PDB entry 1UM9 | X-ray diffraction, 2.20 A resolution | chains A and B of the 4 polymer chains in the assembly

# Chain A
Protein: 2-oxo acid dehydrogenase alpha subunit
From: Thermus thermophilus
Notes: EC 1.2.4.4
UniProt: P84129 (P84129_THETH); residues 1-367 here = UniProt positions 1-367
Sequence (367 residues; row label = number of the first residue in the row):
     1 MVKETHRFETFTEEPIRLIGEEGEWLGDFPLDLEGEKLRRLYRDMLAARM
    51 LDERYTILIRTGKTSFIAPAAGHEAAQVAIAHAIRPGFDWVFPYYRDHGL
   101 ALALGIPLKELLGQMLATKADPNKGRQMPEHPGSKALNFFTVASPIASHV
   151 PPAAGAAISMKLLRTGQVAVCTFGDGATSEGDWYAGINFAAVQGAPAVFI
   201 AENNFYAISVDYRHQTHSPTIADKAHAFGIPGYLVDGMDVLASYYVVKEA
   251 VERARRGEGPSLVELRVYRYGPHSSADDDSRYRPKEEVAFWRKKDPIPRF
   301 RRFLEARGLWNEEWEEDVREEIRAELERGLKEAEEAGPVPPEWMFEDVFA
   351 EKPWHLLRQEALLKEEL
Disordered / not traced: 1-5, 206-218, 274-291

# Chain B
Protein: 2-oxo acid dehydrogenase beta subunit
From: Thermus thermophilus
Notes: EC 1.2.4.4
UniProt: P84130 (P84130_THETH); residue numbers follow UniProt; this construct covers 1-324
Sequence (324 residues; row label = number of the first residue in the row):
     1 MALMTMVQALNRALDEEMAKDPRVVVLGEDVGKRGGVFLVTEGLLQKYGP
    51 DRVMDTPLSEAAIVGAALGMAAHGLRPVAEIQFADYIFPGFDQLVSQVAK
   101 LRYRSGGQFTAPLVVRMPSGGGVRGGHHHSQSPEAHFVHTAGLKVVAVST
   151 PYDAKGLLKAAIRDEDPVVFLEPKRLYRSVKEEVPEEDYTLPIGKAALRR
   201 EGKDLTLICYGTVMPEVLQAAAELAKAGVSAEVLDLRTLMPWDYEAVMNS
   251 VAKTGRVVLVSDAPRHASFVSEVAATIAEDLLDMLLAPPIRVTGFDTPYP
   301 YAQDKLYLPTVTRILNAAKRALDY
Disordered / not traced: 1

# Interface between chain A and chain B
Residue-residue contacts - 91 pairs, chain A then chain B:
  Trp-90(A) / Ala-72(B)
  Trp-90(A) / His-73(B)
  Trp-90(A) / Phe-109(B)  hydrophobic
  Pro-122(A) / Ser-105(B)
  Pro-122(A) / Gly-106(B)
  Pro-122(A) / Gln-108(B)  hydrogen bond (backbone-side chain)
  Asn-123(A) / Arg-104(B)
  Asn-123(A) / Ser-105(B)
  Asn-123(A) / Gly-106(B)
  Asn-123(A) / Gln-108(B)  hydrogen bond
  Lys-124(A) / Gly-106(B)  hydrogen bond (side chain-backbone)
  Arg-126(A) / Tyr-103(B)  hydrogen bond (side chain-backbone)
  Arg-126(A) / Gly-106(B)
  Gln-127(A) / Arg-104(B)
  Gly-133(A) / Gln-108(B)  hydrogen bond (backbone-side chain)
  Ser-134(A) / Gln-108(B)
  Ser-134(A) / Phe-109(B)
  Lys-135(A) / Gln-108(B)  hydrogen bond (backbone-side chain)
  Lys-135(A) / Phe-109(B)
  Phe-139(A) / Phe-109(B)
  Phe-140(A) / Leu-68(B)  hydrophobic
  Phe-140(A) / Ala-72(B)  hydrophobic
  Phe-140(A) / Gln-97(B)
  Phe-140(A) / Leu-101(B)  hydrophobic
  Phe-140(A) / Arg-104(B)
  Phe-140(A) / Phe-109(B)  hydrophobic
  Thr-141(A) / Arg-104(B)  hydrogen bond (backbone-side chain)
  Thr-141(A) / Ser-105(B)
  Thr-141(A) / Phe-109(B)
  Val-142(A) / Arg-104(B)  hydrogen bond (backbone-side chain)
  Ala-143(A) / Gln-97(B)
  Ala-143(A) / Arg-104(B)
  Pro-145(A) / Asp-92(B)
  Ser-148(A) / Asp-92(B)
  Ser-148(A) / Gln-93(B)  hydrogen bond (backbone-side chain)
  Ser-148(A) / Gln-97(B)  hydrogen bond
  His-149(A) / Gln-97(B)
  Pro-151(A) / Ala-61(B)
  Pro-151(A) / Gly-65(B)
  Pro-151(A) / Ala-66(B)
  Pro-151(A) / Gln-93(B)
  Pro-152(A) / Gly-65(B)
  Pro-152(A) / Gly-69(B)
  Pro-152(A) / Gln-93(B)
  Pro-152(A) / Gln-97(B)
  Gly-155(A) / Ala-66(B)
  Gly-155(A) / Gly-69(B)
  Gly-155(A) / Met-70(B)
  Ala-156(A) / Gly-69(B)
  Ala-156(A) / Met-70(B)
  Ile-158(A) / Met-54(B)  hydrophobic
  Ser-159(A) / Met-70(B)
  Ser-159(A) / His-73(B)  hydrogen bond
  Ser-159(A) / Leu-75(B)
  Met-160(A) / His-73(B)
  Leu-162(A) / Asp-51(B)
  Leu-162(A) / Met-54(B)  hydrophobic
  Leu-162(A) / Leu-75(B)  hydrophobic
  Leu-163(A) / Leu-75(B)  hydrophobic
  Gln-167(A) / His-73(B)  hydrogen bond
  Asp-182(A) / Ala-61(B)
  Asp-182(A) / Gln-93(B)  hydrogen bond
  Ala-185(A) / Ser-59(B)
  Ala-185(A) / Ala-62(B)
  Asn-188(A) / Pro-57(B)
  Phe-189(A) / Thr-56(B)
  Phe-189(A) / Pro-57(B)
  Phe-189(A) / Ala-62(B)
  Phe-189(A) / Ala-66(B)  hydrophobic
  Gln-193(A) / Met-54(B)
  Met-344(A) / Tyr-103(B)  hydrogen bond (backbone-side chain)
  Glu-346(A) / Tyr-103(B)
  Asp-347(A) / Arg-102(B)
  Asp-347(A) / Tyr-103(B)  hydrogen bond (backbone-backbone)
  Asp-347(A) / Gly-106(B)
  Asp-347(A) / Gly-107(B)
  Val-348(A) / Tyr-103(B)  hydrophobic
  Val-348(A) / Gly-142(B)
  Phe-349(A) / Arg-102(B)
  Phe-349(A) / Gly-142(B)
  Phe-349(A) / Leu-143(B)
  Phe-349(A) / Lys-144(B)
  Phe-349(A) / Asp-166(B)
  Ala-350(A) / Arg-102(B)
  Ala-350(A) / Asp-166(B)  hydrogen bond (backbone-side chain)
  Pro-353(A) / Pro-241(B)  hydrophobic
  Trp-354(A) / Trp-242(B)  hydrogen bond (side chain-backbone)
  Trp-354(A) / Tyr-244(B)  hydrophobic
  His-355(A) / Met-240(B)
  Arg-358(A) / Tyr-244(B)  hydrogen bond
  Arg-358(A) / Asp-280(B)  salt bridge
Other interface residues (no listed pair), chain A (46 interface residues in all): Lys-161, Thr-165, Val-192, Trp-343
Other interface residues (no listed pair), chain B (42 interface residues in all): Leu-27, Asp-55, Gly-74, Pro-89, Ser-96, Ala-141

# Summary
The interface between chain A and chain B involves 46 residues on one side and 42 on the other; the contacts
include 18 hydrogen bonds and 1 salt bridge. Among the polar pairs are Arg-358(A)/Asp-280(B),
Pro-122(A)/Gln-108(B) and Asn-123(A)/Gln-108(B).
Chain A is 2-oxo acid dehydrogenase alpha subunit and chain B is 2-oxo acid dehydrogenase beta subunit, both
from Thermus thermophilus; the structure, branched-chain 2-oxo acid dehydrogenase (E1) from Thermus
thermophilus HB8 in apo-form, was determined by X-ray diffraction, deposited together with 1UMB, 1UMC and
1UMD.
